PDB entry 4OI8 | X-ray diffraction, 3.10 A resolution | chains A and B of the 4 polymer chains in the assembly

[Chain A (and B)]
Protein: Advanced glycosylation end product-specific receptor
Organism: Homo sapiens
Notes: chain B of this document is another copy of the same molecule, construct and numbering; everything in this record applies to it too
UniProt: Q15109 (RAGE_HUMAN); residues 23-237 here = UniProt positions 23-237
Chain sequence (223 residues; row label = number of the first residue in the row):
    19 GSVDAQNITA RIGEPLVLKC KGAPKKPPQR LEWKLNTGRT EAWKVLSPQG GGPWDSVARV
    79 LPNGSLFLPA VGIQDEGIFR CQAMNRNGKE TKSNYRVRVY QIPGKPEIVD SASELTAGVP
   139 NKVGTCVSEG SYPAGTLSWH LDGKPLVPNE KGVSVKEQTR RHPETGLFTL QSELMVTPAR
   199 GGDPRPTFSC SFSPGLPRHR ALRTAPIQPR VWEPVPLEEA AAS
Not modelled in the structure: 19-22, 234-241 (chain B: 19-20, 236-241)
Sequence notes: expression tag (19-22, 238-241)
Cystine bridges: Cys-38/Cys-99, Cys-144/Cys-208
UniProt features mapped onto this chain:
  - glycosylation (N-linked (GlcNAc...) asparagine): Asn-25, Asn-81
From the paper describing this entry:
  - binding site for the 23-nt DNA strand: Arg-29, Lys-37, Lys-39, Lys-43, Lys-123, Arg-218
  - self-association interface (contacts with another copy of this molecule): Pro-33, Pro-46, Leu-79, Pro-80, Phe-85, Pro-87, Ala-88

[Interface between chain A and chain B]
Pairs across the interface (24; chain A residue first):
  Ile-30(A) / Lys-44(B)
  Gly-31(A) / Lys-44(B)
  Gly-31(A) / Asn-81(B)
  Glu-32(A) / Asn-81(B)  hydrogen bond
  Pro-33(A) / Leu-79(B)  hydrophobic
  Pro-33(A) / Asn-81(B)
  Lys-43(A) / Arg-29(B)
  Lys-43(A) / Glu-32(B)
  Leu-79(A) / Pro-33(B)  hydrophobic
  Leu-79(A) / Phe-85(B)  hydrophobic
  Leu-79(A) / Pro-87(B)
  Pro-80(A) / Pro-87(B)
  Pro-80(A) / Ala-88(B)  hydrophobic
  Asn-81(A) / Gly-31(B)  hydrogen bond (side chain-backbone)
  Asn-81(A) / Glu-32(B)
  Asn-81(A) / Pro-33(B)
  Asn-81(A) / Pro-87(B)  hydrogen bond (side chain-backbone)
  Asn-81(A) / Ala-88(B)
  Phe-85(A) / Leu-79(B)  hydrophobic
  Phe-85(A) / Phe-85(B)  hydrophobic
  Pro-87(A) / Leu-79(B)  hydrophobic
  Pro-87(A) / Pro-80(B)
  Ala-88(A) / Pro-80(B)  hydrophobic
  Gln-119(A) / Lys-44(B)
Other interface residues (no listed pair), chain A (13 interface residues in all): Lys-44
Other interface residues (no listed pair), chain B (14 interface residues in all): Ile-30, Lys-43, Gln-119

[Summary]
13 residues of chain A and 14 residues of chain B are in contact, with 3 hydrogen bonds. Polar pairs include
Glu-32(A)/Asn-81(B), Asn-81(A)/Gly-31(B) and Asn-81(A)/Pro-87(B). From the paper: a binding site for the 23-nt
DNA strand at Arg-29(A), Lys-37(A) and Lys-39(A) among others; a self-association interface involving
Pro-33(A), Pro-46(A) and Leu-79(A) among others.
Chain A and chain B are both Advanced glycosylation end product-specific receptor (Homo sapiens); the
structure, RAGE is a nucleic acid receptor that promotes inflammatory responses to DNA, was determined by
X-ray diffraction, deposited together with 4OI7.
